PDB entry 5DEP | X-ray diffraction, 2.16 A resolution | chains A and B of the 3 polymer chains in the assembly

== Chain A (and B) ==
Protein: Acyl-[acyl-carrier-protein]--UDP-N-acetylglucosamine O-acyltransferase
From: Pseudomonas aeruginosa (strain PA7)
Notes: EC 2.3.1.129; chain B of this document is another copy of the same molecule, construct and numbering; everything in this record applies to it too
Reference sequence: A6V1E4 (LPXA_PSEA7); residue numbers follow UniProt; this construct covers 1-258
Chain sequence (258 residues; row label = number of the first residue in the row):
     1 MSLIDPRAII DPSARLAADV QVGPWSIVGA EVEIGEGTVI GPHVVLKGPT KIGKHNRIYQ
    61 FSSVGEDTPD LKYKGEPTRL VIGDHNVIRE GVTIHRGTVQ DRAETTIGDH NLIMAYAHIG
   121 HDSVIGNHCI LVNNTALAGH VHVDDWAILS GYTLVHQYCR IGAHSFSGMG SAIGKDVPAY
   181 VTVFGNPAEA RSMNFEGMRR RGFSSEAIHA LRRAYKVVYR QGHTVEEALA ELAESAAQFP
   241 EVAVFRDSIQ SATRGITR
Residues lining bound ligands:
  - uridine-diphosphate-N-acetylglucosamine (UD1), molecule 1: Leu3, Asp5, Arg7, Val22, Gly23, Pro24
  - uridine-diphosphate-N-acetylglucosamine (UD1), molecule 2: Leu112, Met114, Ile130, Ile148, Phe166, Asn194, Glu196, Gly197, Arg200, Arg201

== Interface between chain A and chain B ==
Pairs across the interface (43):
  Arg7(A) - Ile9(B)
  Pro24(A) - Ile9(B)  hydrophobic
  Trp25(A) - Arg7(B)
  Trp25(A) - Ile9(B)  hydrophobic
  Trp25(A) - Trp25(B)
  Trp25(A) - Ile27(B)  hydrophobic
  Pro42(A) - Ile27(B)  hydrophobic
  His43(A) - Trp25(B)  hydrogen bond (side chain-backbone)
  His43(A) - His43(B)
  Arg57(A) - Lys47(B)
  Tyr59(A) - Glu66(B)
  Gln60(A) - Val45(B)
  Gln60(A) - Ser63(B)  hydrogen bond
  Gln60(A) - Glu66(B)  hydrogen bond
  Phe61(A) - His43(B)
  Phe61(A) - Phe61(B)
  Phe61(A) - Ser63(B)
  Arg89(A) - Glu66(B)
  Arg89(A) - Asp67(B)  hydrogen bond (side chain-backbone)
  Arg89(A) - Thr68(B)
  Arg89(A) - Pro69(B)
  Arg89(A) - His95(B)  hydrogen bond
  Glu90(A) - Ser63(B)
  Glu90(A) - Glu66(B)
  Glu90(A) - Thr93(B)
  Glu90(A) - His95(B)  salt bridge
  Leu112(A) - Pro69(B)
  Met114(A) - Pro69(B)  hydrophobic
  Tyr116(A) - Phe61(B)
  Tyr116(A) - Gly91(B)  hydrogen bond (side chain-backbone)
  Tyr116(A) - Thr93(B)
  Tyr116(A) - Tyr116(B)  hydrophobic
  Asn133(A) - His118(B)
  Asn134(A) - Asn134(B)
  Tyr152(A) - Asn134(B)  hydrogen bond (side chain-backbone)
  Tyr152(A) - Ala136(B)  hydrophobic
  Tyr152(A) - Tyr152(B)  hydrophobic
  Tyr152(A) - Leu154(B)  hydrophobic
  Met169(A) - Leu154(B)
  Met169(A) - His156(B)
  Met169(A) - Ile173(B)
  Gly170(A) - Leu154(B)
  Gly170(A) - Asn186(B)  hydrogen bond (backbone-side chain)
Also at the interface, not in a pair above, chain A (22 interface residues in all): Ile130, Gly151, Asn186
Also at the interface, not in a pair above, chain B (31 interface residues in all): Ser26, Ser62, Leu71, Val155, Ala172, Gly174

== Overview ==
Chain A and chain B form an interface of 22 and 31 residues respectively, with 8 hydrogen bonds and 1 salt
bridge. Polar pairs include Glu90(A)-His95(B), His43(A)-Trp25(B) and Gln60(A)-Ser63(B). Ligands of chain A:
uridine-diphosphate-N-acetylglucosamine.
Chain A and chain B are both Acyl-[acyl-carrier-protein]--UDP-N-acetylglucosamine O-acyltransferase
(Pseudomonas aeruginosa (strain PA7)); the structure, Structure of Pseudomonas aeruginosa LpxA in complex with
UDP-GlcNAc, was determined by X-ray diffraction together with 5DEM and 5DG3 from the same study.
